Entry 2NVX (X-ray diffraction, 3.60 A resolution); this record covers chains T and B of the 13 polymer chains in the assembly.

Chain T:
Molecule: 28-MER DNA template strand
Sequence (28 nucleotides; each row starts with the number of its first residue):
     1 CTACCGATAAGCAGACGATCCTCTCGAT

Chain B:
Molecule: DNA-directed RNA polymerase II 140 kDa polypeptide
From: Saccharomyces cerevisiae
Notes: EC 2.7.7.6
UniProt: P08518 (RPB2_YEAST); residue numbers follow UniProt; this construct covers 1-1224
Sequence (1224 residues; numbered 1 to 1224; the number before each row is that of its first residue):
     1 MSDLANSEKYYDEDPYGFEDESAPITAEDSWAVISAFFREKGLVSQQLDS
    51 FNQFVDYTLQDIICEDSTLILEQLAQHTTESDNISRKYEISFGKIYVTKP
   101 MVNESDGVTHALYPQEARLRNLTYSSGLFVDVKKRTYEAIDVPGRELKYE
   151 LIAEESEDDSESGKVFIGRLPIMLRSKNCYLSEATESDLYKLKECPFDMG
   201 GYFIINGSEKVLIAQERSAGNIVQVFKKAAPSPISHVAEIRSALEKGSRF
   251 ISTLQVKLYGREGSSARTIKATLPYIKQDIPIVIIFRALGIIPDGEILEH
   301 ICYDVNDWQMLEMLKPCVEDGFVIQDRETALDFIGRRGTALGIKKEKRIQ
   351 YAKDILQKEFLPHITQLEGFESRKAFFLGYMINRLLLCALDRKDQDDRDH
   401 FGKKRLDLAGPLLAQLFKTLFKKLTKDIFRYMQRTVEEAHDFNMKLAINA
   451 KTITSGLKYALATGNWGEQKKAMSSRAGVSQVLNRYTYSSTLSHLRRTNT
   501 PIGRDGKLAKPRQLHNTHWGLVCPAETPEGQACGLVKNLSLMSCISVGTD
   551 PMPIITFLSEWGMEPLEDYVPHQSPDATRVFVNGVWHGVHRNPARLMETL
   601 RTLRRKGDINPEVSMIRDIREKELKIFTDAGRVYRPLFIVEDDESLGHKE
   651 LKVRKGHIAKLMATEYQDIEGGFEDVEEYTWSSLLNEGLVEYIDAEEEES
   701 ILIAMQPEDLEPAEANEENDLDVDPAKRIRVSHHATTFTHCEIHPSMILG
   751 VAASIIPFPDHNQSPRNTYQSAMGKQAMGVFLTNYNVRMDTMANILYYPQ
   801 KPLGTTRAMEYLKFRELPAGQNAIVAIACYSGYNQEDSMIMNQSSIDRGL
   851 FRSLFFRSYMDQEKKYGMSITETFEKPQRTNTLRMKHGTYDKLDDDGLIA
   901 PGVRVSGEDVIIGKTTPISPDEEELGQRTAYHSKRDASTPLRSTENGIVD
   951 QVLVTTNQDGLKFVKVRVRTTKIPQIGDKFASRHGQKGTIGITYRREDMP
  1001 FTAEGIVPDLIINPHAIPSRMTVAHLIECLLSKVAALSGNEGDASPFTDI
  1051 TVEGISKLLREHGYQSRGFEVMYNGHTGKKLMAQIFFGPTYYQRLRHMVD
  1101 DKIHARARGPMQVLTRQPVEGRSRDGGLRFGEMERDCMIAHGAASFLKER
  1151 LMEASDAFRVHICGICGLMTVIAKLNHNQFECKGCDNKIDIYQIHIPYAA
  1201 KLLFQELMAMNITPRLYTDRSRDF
Not modelled in the structure: 1-19, 71-87, 135-163, 438-445, 503-508, 669-676, 715-721, 866-868, 922-932, 1223-1224
Small-molecule neighbours: deoxyuridine-5'-triphosphate (DUT): Glu529, Arg766, Tyr769, Asp837, Lys987, Ser1019, Arg1020

Interface between chain T and chain B:
Contacting residue pairs (18; chain T residue first):
  DT19(T) - Met1133(B)  sugar contact
  DC20(T) - Arg1129(B)  salt bridge to the phosphate
  DC20(T) - Gly1131(B)  phosphate contact
  DC21(T) - Leu1128(B)  phosphate contact
  DC21(T) - Arg1129(B)  hydrogen bond to the phosphate
  DT22(T) - Gly1121(B)  phosphate contact
  DT22(T) - Arg1122(B)  phosphate contact
  DC23(T) - Met792(B)  phosphate contact
  DC23(T) - Arg857(B)  phosphate contact
  DC23(T) - Arg1122(B)  salt bridge to the phosphate
  DC23(T) - Ser1123(B)  hydrogen bond to the phosphate
  DT24(T) - Thr791(B)  phosphate contact
  DT24(T) - Met792(B)  phosphate contact
  DT24(T) - Arg857(B)  salt bridge to the phosphate
  DT24(T) - Arg942(B)  salt bridge to the phosphate
  DC25(T) - Thr791(B)  hydrogen bond to the phosphate
  DG26(T) - Asn206(B)  hydrogen bond to the phosphate
  DG26(T) - Ser208(B)  phosphate contact
Also at the interface, not in a pair above, chain T (9 interface residues in all): DA27
Also at the interface, not in a pair above, chain B (21 interface residues in all): Lys210, Tyr459, Ala462, Val482, Asp1101, Gly1127, Glu1132, Glu1134

Summary:
Chain T and chain B form an interface of 9 and 21 residues respectively; the contacts include 4 hydrogen bonds
and 4 salt bridges. Polar pairs include DC21(T)-Arg1129(B), DC23(T)-Ser1123(B) and DC25(T)-Thr791(B). Chain B
binds deoxyuridine-5'-triphosphate.
Chain T is 28-MER DNA template strand and chain B is DNA-directed RNA polymerase II 140 kDa polypeptide
(Saccharomyces cerevisiae); the structure, RNA polymerase II elongation complex in 5 mM Mg+2 with 2'-dUTP, was
determined by X-ray diffraction, deposited together with 2E2H, 2E2I, 2E2J, 2NVQ, 2NVT, 2NVY, 2NVZ and 2YU9.
